Entry 5J5Y (X-ray diffraction, 1.75 A resolution); this record covers chain A.

== Chain A ==
Molecule: Eukaryotic translation initiation factor 4E
Organism: Mus musculus
UniProt: P63073 (IF4E_MOUSE); residue numbers follow UniProt; this construct covers 28-217
Amino-acid sequence (190 residues; each row starts with the number of its first residue):
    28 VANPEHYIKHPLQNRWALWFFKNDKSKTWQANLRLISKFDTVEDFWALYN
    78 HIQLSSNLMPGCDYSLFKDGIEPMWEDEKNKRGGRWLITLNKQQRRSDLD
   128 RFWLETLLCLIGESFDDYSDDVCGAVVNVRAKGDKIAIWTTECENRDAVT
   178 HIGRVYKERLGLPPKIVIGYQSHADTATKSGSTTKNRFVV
Disordered / not traced: 28-30, 206-210
Ligand contacts: 6G6 (2-amino-9-{5-O-[(R)-{[(S)-{dichloro[(R)-hydroxy(phosphonooxy)phosphoryl]methyl}(hydroxy)phosphoryl]oxy}(hydroxy)phosphoryl]-2-O-methyl-beta-D-ribofuranosyl}-7-methyl-9H-purin-7-ium-6-olate): W56, Q57, P100, M101, W102, E103, R157, K159, K162, W166
Curated features (UniProtKB/Swiss-Prot):
  - region (EIF4EBP1/2/3 binding): H37 to Q40, W73 to N77, E132 to G139
  - binding site (mRNA): W56, Q57, W102, E103, R157 to K162, T205 to S207
  - modified residue: S209 (Phosphoserine)
  - mutagenesis: S53 (S53A: No increase in protein levels of ODC1 or CCND1 in NIH 3T3 cells overexpressing the mutant in comparison to a 3-fold increase in cells overexpressing the wild-type ...), W56 (W56A: Abolishes mRNA nuclear export. Impairs nuclear pore complex reprogramming. No effect on interaction with PML or viral Z protein but reduces binding to the mRNA cap. Capable of AKT1 activation ...), V69 (V69A: Reduces interaction with LRPPRC. Abolishes interaction with LRPPRC and abolishes CCND1 mRNA export; when associated with A-73), W73 (W73A: Binding to CYFIP1 reduced by 70%. Does not affect mRNA nuclear export or nuclear pore complex reprogramming. Does not affect affinity for mRNA cap. Reduces interaction with LRPPRC ...), R157 (R157E: Abolishes binding to the 4ESE element in mRNAs; when associated with E-159 and E-162), K159 (K159E: Abolishes binding to the 4ESE element in mRNAs; when associated with E-157 and E-162), K162 (K162E: Abolishes binding to the 4ESE element in mRNAs; when associated with E-157 and E-159), S209 to T210 (Abolishes phosphorylation, abrogates the ability to transform cells and impairs nuclear export of CCND1 but does not affect subcellular location), S209 (S209A: Abolishes phosphorylation and abrogates the ability to transform cells; S209D: Abolishes phosphorylation and abrogates the ability to transform cells)
What the authors report for this chain:
  - binding site for 6G6: W56, W102, E103, R157, K159, K162

== Overview ==
Bound to chain A: compound 6G6. Curated annotation (UniProt) lists 13 mRNA-binding residues and 9 mutagenesis
sites. The paper reports a binding site for 6G6 at W56, W102 and E103 among others.
Chain A is Eukaryotic translation initiation factor 4E (Mus musculus); the structure, Translation initiation
factor 4E in complex with m2(7,2'O)GppCCl2ppG mRNA 5' cap analog, was determined by X-ray diffraction,
deposited together with 5J5O.
